Entry 7PQD (electron microscopy, 2.90 A resolution); this record covers chains H and M of the 70 polymer chains in the assembly.

# Chain H
Protein: RC-H
Source organism: Cereibacter sphaeroides 2.4.1
Sequence (246 residues; numbered 1 to 246; the number before each row is that of its first residue):
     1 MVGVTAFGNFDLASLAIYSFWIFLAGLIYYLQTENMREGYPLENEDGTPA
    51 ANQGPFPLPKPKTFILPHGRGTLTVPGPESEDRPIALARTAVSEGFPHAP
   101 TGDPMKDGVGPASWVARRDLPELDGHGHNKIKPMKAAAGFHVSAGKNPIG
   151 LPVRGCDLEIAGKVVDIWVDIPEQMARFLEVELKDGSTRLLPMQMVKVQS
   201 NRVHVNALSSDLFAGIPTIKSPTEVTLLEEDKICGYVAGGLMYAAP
Small-molecule neighbours:
  - 1,2-Distearoyl-sn-glycerophosphoethanolamine (3PE): Asn9, Ile17, Tyr18, Trp21, Leu24
  - tetramyristoyl-cardiolipin (CD4; (2R,5R,11R,14R)-5,8,11-trihydroxy-5,11-dioxido-17-oxo-2,14-bis(tetradecanoyloxy)-4,6,10,12,16-pentaoxa-5,11-diphosphatriacont-1-yl tetradecanoate), molecule 1: Ala16, Ser19, Phe20, Ile22, Phe23, Gly26, Leu27, Tyr30
  - tetramyristoyl-cardiolipin (CD4), molecule 2: Ile28, Gln32, Tyr40, Leu42, Asn52, Gln53, Gly54, Pro55, Phe56

# Chain M
Protein: Reaction center protein M chain
Source organism: Cereibacter sphaeroides 2.4.1
Reference sequence: Q3J1A6 (RCEM_RHOS4); residues 1-307 here correspond to UniProt positions 2-308 (UniProt number = residue number + 1)
Sequence (307 residues; each row starts with the number of its first residue):
     1 AEYQNIFSQVQVRGPADLGMTEDVNLANRSGVGPFSTLLGWFGNAQLGPI
    51 YLGSLGVLSLFSGLMWFFTIGIWFWYQAGWNPAVFLRDLFFFSLEPPAPE
   101 YGLSFAAPLKEGGLWLIASFFMFVAVWSWWGRTYLRAQALGMGKHTAWAF
   151 LSAIWLWMVLGFIRPILMGSWSEAVPYGIFSHLDWTNNFSLVHGNLFYNP
   201 FHGLSIAFLYGSALLFAMHGATILAVSRFGGERELEQIADRGTAAERAAL
   251 FWRWTMGFNATMEGIHRWAIWMAVLVTLTGGIGILLSGTVVDNWYVWGQN
   301 HGMAPLN
Bound ions: Fe ion: His219, Glu234, His266 (shared with 2 residues of chain L)
Small-molecule neighbours:
  - 1,2-Distearoyl-sn-glycerophosphoethanolamine (3PE): Pro200, Gly203, Leu204, Ala207, Phe208, Trp268, Met272, His301, Met303
  - bacteriochlorophyll a (BCL), molecule 1: Leu58, Phe120, Phe123, Val124
  - bacteriochlorophyll a (BCL), molecule 2: Trp66, Phe67, Leu89, Met122, Trp157, Leu160, Val175, Ile179, His182, Leu183, Trp185, Thr186
  - bacteriochlorophyll a (BCL), molecule 3: Trp66, Met122, Val126, Phe150, Ala153, Ile154, Leu156, Trp157, Leu160, Trp185, Thr186, Asn187, Phe189, Ser190, Asn195, Leu196, Phe197, Phe201, His202, Ser205, Ile206, Leu209, Tyr210, Val276, Thr277, Gly280, Gly281, Gly283, Ile284
  - bacteriochlorophyll a (BCL), molecule 4: Thr186, Phe197, Tyr210
  - bacteriochlorophyll a (BCL), molecule 5: Phe197, His202, Gly203, Ile206, Ala207, Tyr210, Gly211, Leu214, Met272
  - bacteriopheophytin a (BPH), molecule 1: Ser59, Leu60, Gly63, Leu64, Ala125, Val126, Trp129, Thr133, Thr146, Ala149, Phe150, Ala153, Ala273, Val274, Thr277
  - bacteriopheophytin a (BPH), molecule 2: Tyr210, Ala213, Leu214, Ala217, Met218, Trp252, Thr255, Met256
  - tetramyristoyl-cardiolipin (CD4; (2R,5R,11R,14R)-5,8,11-trihydroxy-5,11-dioxido-17-oxo-2,14-bis(tetradecanoyloxy)-4,6,10,12,16-pentaoxa-5,11-diphosphatriacont-1-yl tetradecanoate), molecule 1: Gly143, Lys144, His145, Trp148, Leu151, Ser152, Trp155, Arg267, Ile270, Trp271, Val274, Leu278, Ile282
  - tetramyristoyl-cardiolipin (CD4), molecule 2: Arg253, Met256, Gly257, Phe258, Trp268
  - 3,4-dihydrospheroidene (SP2): Trp66, Phe67, Ile70, Gly71, Ile72, Phe74, Trp75, Phe85, Leu89, Phe105, Trp115, Leu116, Ser119, Phe120, Met122, Phe123, Trp157, Met158, Leu160, Gly161, Phe162, Trp171, Val175, Pro176, Tyr177, Gly178, Ile179, His182
  - ubiquinone-10 (U10): Leu214, Leu215, Met218, His219, Thr222, Ile223, Ala245, Ala248, Ala249, Trp252, Met256, Phe258, Asn259, Ala260, Thr261, Met262, Ile265, Trp268, Met272
  - ubiquinone-1 (UQ1): Leu86, Arg87, Leu89, Phe90, Phe91, Phe180
Swiss-Prot annotation at these positions:
  - binding site ((7R,8Z)-bacteriochlorophyll b): His182, His202
  - binding site (Fe cation): His219, Glu234, His266
  - binding site (a ubiquinone): Trp252

# Chain H / chain M interface
Residue-residue contacts (115):
  Met1(H) - Thr289(M)
  Val2(H) - Gly288(M)
  Val2(H) - Thr289(M)
  Val2(H) - Val290(M)
  Val2(H) - Asp292(M)
  Gly3(H) - Val290(M)
  Asn9(H) - Asn300(M)  hydrogen bond (side chain-backbone)
  Asn9(H) - His301(M)  hydrogen bond (backbone-side chain)
  Asp11(H) - Trp297(M)  hydrogen bond
  Asp11(H) - His301(M)
  Leu12(H) - Val290(M)  hydrophobic
  Ala13(H) - Leu286(M)  hydrophobic
  Ala13(H) - Val290(M)
  Ser14(H) - His301(M)  hydrogen bond
  Ala16(H) - Phe201(M)  hydrophobic
  Ile17(H) - Pro200(M)  hydrophobic
  Ile17(H) - Phe201(M)
  Ile17(H) - Leu204(M)  hydrophobic
  Phe20(H) - Leu204(M)  hydrophobic
  Phe20(H) - Phe208(M)  hydrophobic
  Phe20(H) - Thr279(M)
  Trp21(H) - Leu204(M)  hydrophobic
  Phe23(H) - Trp271(M)  hydrophobic
  Leu27(H) - Trp271(M)
  Leu27(H) - Leu275(M)  hydrophobic
  Tyr30(H) - Arg267(M)  hydrogen bond
  Leu31(H) - Arg267(M)
  Leu31(H) - Trp268(M)  hydrophobic
  Glu34(H) - Arg267(M)  salt bridge
  Asn35(H) - Asn259(M)
  Asn35(H) - Ala260(M)
  Asn35(H) - Thr261(M)  hydrogen bond (side chain-backbone)
  Asn35(H) - Gly264(M)
  Asn35(H) - Ile265(M)
  Asn35(H) - Trp268(M)
  Glu38(H) - Arg241(M)  salt bridge
  Tyr40(H) - Arg253(M)
  Leu42(H) - Arg253(M)
  Lys62(H) - Glu263(M)  salt bridge
  Lys62(H) - Arg267(M)
  Phe64(H) - Glu263(M)
  Leu66(H) - Ala239(M)  hydrophobic
  Leu73(H) - Ile238(M)
  Leu73(H) - Ala239(M)
  Glu79(H) - Arg241(M)  salt bridge
  Pro111(H) - Arg247(M)  hydrogen bond (backbone-side chain)
  Ala112(H) - Arg247(M)
  Ser113(H) - Thr243(M)
  Ser113(H) - Arg247(M)  hydrogen bond (backbone-side chain)
  Val115(H) - Arg241(M)
  Val115(H) - Gly242(M)
  Val115(H) - Thr243(M)
  Val115(H) - Glu246(M)
  Arg117(H) - Glu236(M)  hydrogen bond (side chain-backbone)
  Arg117(H) - Gln237(M)
  Arg117(H) - Asp240(M)  salt bridge
  Arg117(H) - Arg241(M)
  Arg117(H) - Gly242(M)
  Arg118(H) - Asp240(M)  hydrogen bond (backbone-side chain)
  Glu122(H) - Arg233(M)  salt bridge
  Glu122(H) - Glu236(M)
  Gly125(H) - Met20(M)
  Lys130(H) - Arg233(M)
  Gly139(H) - Arg13(M)
  Phe140(H) - Arg13(M)
  Phe140(H) - Gly14(M)
  Phe140(H) - Pro15(M)
  His141(H) - Val12(M)
  His141(H) - Arg13(M)  hydrogen bond (backbone-backbone)
  Val142(H) - Val10(M)  hydrophobic
  Val142(H) - Gln11(M)
  Ser143(H) - Gln11(M)  hydrogen bond (backbone-backbone)
  Ser143(H) - Val12(M)
  Ser143(H) - Arg13(M)
  Ala144(H) - Val10(M)
  Ala144(H) - Gln11(M)  hydrogen bond (backbone-backbone)
  Ala144(H) - Thr37(M)
  Ala144(H) - Trp41(M)  hydrophobic
  Gly145(H) - Gln9(M)
  Gly145(H) - Trp41(M)
  Lys146(H) - Val10(M)
  Pro148(H) - Val10(M)
  Val169(H) - Val12(M)  hydrophobic
  Pro172(H) - Asp17(M)
  Glu173(H) - Asn44(M)
  Gln174(H) - Val12(M)
  Gln174(H) - Arg13(M)
  Gln174(H) - Gly14(M)  hydrogen bond (side chain-backbone)
  Gln174(H) - Pro15(M)  hydrogen bond (side chain-backbone)
  Met175(H) - Val12(M)
  Arg177(H) - Glu232(M)  salt bridge
  Arg177(H) - Arg233(M)
  Met193(H) - Gln9(M)
  Met193(H) - Val10(M)  hydrophobic
  Gln194(H) - Tyr3(M)
  Gln194(H) - Asn5(M)
  Gln194(H) - Ser227(M)  hydrogen bond (side chain-backbone)
  Gln194(H) - Arg228(M)
  Gln194(H) - Glu232(M)
  Met195(H) - Arg228(M)
  Val196(H) - Tyr3(M)
  Val196(H) - Gln9(M)  hydrogen bond (backbone-side chain)
  Lys197(H) - Gln9(M)
  Val198(H) - Gln9(M)  hydrogen bond (backbone-side chain)
  Leu227(H) - Arg233(M)
  Leu227(H) - Glu236(M)
  Leu227(H) - Asp240(M)
  Glu230(H) - Arg233(M)  salt bridge
  Asp231(H) - Gly242(M)
  Asp231(H) - Thr243(M)  hydrogen bond (side chain-backbone)
  Cys234(H) - Arg228(M)  hydrogen bond (side chain-backbone)
  Cys234(H) - Phe229(M)
  Gly235(H) - Arg247(M)
  Ala238(H) - Phe229(M)  hydrophobic
  Leu241(H) - Arg228(M)
Interface residues without a listed pair, chain H (73 interface residues in all): Leu24, Gln32, Gly110, Trp114, Ile131, Met134, Ile167, Asp170, Ala176, Pro192
Interface residues without a listed pair, chain M (58 interface residues in all): Phe35, Gln46, Phe258, Val291, Trp294

# Overview
73 residues of chain H and 58 residues of chain M are in contact; the contacts include 20 hydrogen bonds and 8
salt bridges. Among the polar pairs are Glu34(H)-Arg267(M), Glu38(H)-Arg241(M) and Lys62(H)-Glu263(M).
1,2-Distearoyl-sn-glycerophosphoethanolamine and tetramyristoyl-cardiolipin are bound between chain H and
chain M.
Here chain H is RC-H and chain M is Reaction center protein M chain, both from Cereibacter sphaeroides 2.4.1.
Entry 7PQD (Cryo-EM structure of the dimeric Rhodobacter sphaeroides RC-LH1 core complex at 2.9 A: the
structural basis ...) was determined by electron microscopy.
